PDB entry 1UVS | X-ray diffraction, 2.80 A resolution | chains L and H

[Chain L]
Molecule: Thrombin
From: Homo sapiens
Notes: EC 3.4.21.5
UniProt: P00734 (THRB_HUMAN); residues 1-14 here correspond to UniProt positions 336-349 (UniProt number = residue number + 335)
Sequence (36 residues; each row starts with the number of its first residue; a row labelled like 14A-14N holds insertion residues (14A, then the next letters in order)):
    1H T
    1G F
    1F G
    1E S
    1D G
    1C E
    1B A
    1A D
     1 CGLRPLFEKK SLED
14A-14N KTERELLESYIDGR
Disordered / not traced: 1H, 1G, 1F, 1E, 1D, 1C, 14L-14N
Curated features (UniProtKB/Swiss-Prot):
  - site: Arg14N (Cleavage)

[Chain H]
Molecule: Thrombin
From: Homo sapiens
Notes: EC 3.4.21.5
UniProt: P00734 (THRB_HUMAN); the construct lacks a stretch of the UniProt sequence and is renumbered around it, so the offset changes along the chain: 16-36 = UniProt 364-384; 37-60 = UniProt 386-409; 61-77 = UniProt 419-435; 78-97 = UniProt 437-456; 7 more segments
Sequence (259 residues; numbered 16 to 247 plus 32 insertion-coded residues; 5 numbers in that range are skipped by the numbering (no residue carries them; nothing is unmodelled there); the number before each row is that of its first residue; a row labelled like 60A-60I holds insertion residues (60A, then the next letters in order)):
    16 IVEGSDAEIG MSPWQVMLFR K
   36A S
    37 PQELLCGASL ISDRWVLTAA HCLL
60A-60I YPPWDKNFT
    61 ENDLLVRIGK HSRTRYE
   77A R
    78 NIEKISMLEK IYIHPRYNWR
   97A E
    98 NLDRDIALMK LKKPVAFSDY IHPVCLPDRE TA
129A-129C ASL
   130 LQAGYKGRVT GWGNLKET
147A-147I WTANVGKGQ
   152 PSVLQVVNLP IVERPVCKDS TRIRITDNMF CAG
  184A Y
   185 KP
186A-186D DEGK
   187 RGDACEGDSG GPFVMKSP
204A-204B FN
   205 NRWYQMGIVS WGE
   219 GCD
  221A R
   222 DGKYGFYTHV FRLKKWIQKV IDQFGE
Disordered / not traced: 74, 97A, 109, 127, 147A-147I, 243-247
Disulfides: Cys42-Cys58, Cys168-Cys182, Cys191-Cys220
Ligand contacts: I11 ([[cyclohexanesulfonyl-glycyl]-3[pyridin-4-yl-aminomethyl]alanyl]piperidine): His57, Tyr60A, Trp60D, Asn98, Leu99, Ile174, Asp189, Ala190, Cys191, Glu192, Ser195, Val213, Ser214, Trp215, Gly216, Glu217, Gly219, Cys220, Gly226
Curated features (UniProtKB/Swiss-Prot):
  - region: Ala183 to Val200 (High affinity receptor-binding region which is also known as the TP508 peptide)
  - active site (Charge relay system): His57, Asp102, Ser195
  - glycosylation: Asn60G (N-linked (GlcNAc...) (complex) asparagine)

[How chain L and chain H interact]
Inter-chain disulfides: Cys1(L)-Cys122(H)
Contacting residue pairs (56; chain L residue first):
  Cys1(L) with Pro120(H); Val121(H); Cys122(H), disulfide; Arg206(H), hydrogen bond (backbone-side chain)
  Asp1A(L) with His119(H), hydrogen bond (backbone-side chain); Arg206(H), salt bridge
  Ala1B(L) with Arg206(H), hydrogen bond (backbone-side chain)
  Gly2(L) with Trp29(H); Pro120(H), hydrogen bond (backbone-backbone); Val121(H); Cys122(H), hydrogen bond (backbone-side chain); Trp207(H)
  Leu3(L) with His119(H), hydrogen bond (backbone-side chain); Asn205(H); Arg206(H)
  Arg4(L) with Met26(H), hydrogen bond (side chain-backbone); Pro28(H); Trp29(H); Arg137(H); Trp207(H)
  Pro5(L) with Ser115(H); Asp116(H); His119(H)
  Leu6(L) with Ile24(H); Gly25(H); Asp116(H); Tyr117(H), hydrophobic
  Phe7(L) with Ile24(H); Gly25(H); Met26(H), hydrophobic
  Glu8(L) with Lys202(H), salt bridge; Asn205(H); Trp207(H), hydrogen bond
  Lys9(L) with His119(H)
  Asp14(L) with Glu23(H); Met26(H); Arg137(H), salt bridge
  Lys14A(L) with Glu23(H), hydrogen bond (backbone-side chain)
  Thr14B(L) with Arg137(H), hydrogen bond; Asn159(H), hydrogen bond (backbone-side chain)
  Glu14C(L) with Arg137(H); Lys202(H), salt bridge
  Glu14E(L) with Asn159(H), hydrogen bond
  Leu14F(L) with Lys135(H); Gly136(H); Asn159(H); Trp207(H), hydrophobic
  Leu14G(L) with Lys202(H)
  Ser14I(L) with Gly133(H); Tyr134(H); Lys135(H)
  Tyr14J(L) with Tyr134(H); Lys135(H); Met201(H); Lys202(H), hydrogen bond (side chain-backbone); Pro204(H)
Interface residues without a listed pair, chain H (26 interface residues in all): Leu129C

[Overview]
20 residues of chain L face 26 of chain H across their interface, with 1 disulfide bond, 13 hydrogen bonds and
4 salt bridges. Among the polar pairs are Asp1A(L)-Arg206(H), Glu8(L)-Lys202(H) and Asp14(L)-Arg137(H). Chain
H binds compound I11.
Here chain L is Thrombin and chain H is Thrombin, both from Homo sapiens. Entry 1UVS (Bovine
thrombin--bm51.1011 complex) was determined by X-ray diffraction, deposited together with 1UVT and 1UVU.
